Entry 8CTL (electron microscopy, 3.10 A resolution); this record covers chains D and A of the 4 polymer chains in the assembly.

Chain D:
Molecule: IscB
Organism: synthetic construct
Amino-acid sequence (496 residues; each row starts with the number of its first residue; numbering starts at 0):
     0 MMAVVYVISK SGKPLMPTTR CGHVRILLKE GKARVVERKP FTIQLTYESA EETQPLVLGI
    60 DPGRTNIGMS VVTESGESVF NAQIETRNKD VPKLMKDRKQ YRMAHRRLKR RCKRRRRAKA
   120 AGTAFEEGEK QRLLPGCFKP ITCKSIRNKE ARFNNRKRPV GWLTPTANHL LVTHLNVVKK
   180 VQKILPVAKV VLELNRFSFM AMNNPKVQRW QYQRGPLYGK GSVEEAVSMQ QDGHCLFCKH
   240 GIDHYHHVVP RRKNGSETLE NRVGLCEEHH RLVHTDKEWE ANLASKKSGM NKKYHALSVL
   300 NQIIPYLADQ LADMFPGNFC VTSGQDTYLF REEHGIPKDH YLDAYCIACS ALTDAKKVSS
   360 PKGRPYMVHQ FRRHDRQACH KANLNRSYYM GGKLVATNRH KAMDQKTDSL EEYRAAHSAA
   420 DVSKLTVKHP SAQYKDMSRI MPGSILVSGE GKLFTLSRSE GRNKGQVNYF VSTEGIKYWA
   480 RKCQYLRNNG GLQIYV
Unresolved in the structure: 0, 200-292, 495

Chain A:
Molecule: DNA target strand
Sequence (60 nucleotides; numbered -7 to 52; the number before each row is that of its first residue; numbers below 1 keep their minus sign (DG-7 is residue -7)):
    -7 GCCACGGGCT GACCTCGACT TCTAGTCTCG TTCACTCTTT TGCCGTACCC TCGTGGGGCC
Unresolved in the structure: -7 to 4, 34-52

How chain D and chain A interact:
Pairs across the interface - 44 pairs, chain D then chain A:
  Gln99(D) - DC19(A)  base contact
  Gln99(D) - DT20(A)  base contact
  Cys136(D) - DT23(A)  sugar contact
  Cys136(D) - DT24(A)  phosphate contact
  Phe137(D) - DT24(A)  hydrogen bond to the phosphate
  Lys138(D) - DT23(A)  salt bridge to the phosphate
  Lys138(D) - DT24(A)  salt bridge to the phosphate
  Ile140(D) - DT23(A)  sugar contact
  Phe152(D) - DT24(A)  base contact
  Phe152(D) - DC25(A)  sugar contact
  Arg155(D) - DA26(A)  sugar contact
  Arg157(D) - DA26(A)  hydrogen bond to the base
  Arg157(D) - DC27(A)  hydrogen bond to the sugar
  Gly160(D) - DT28(A)  hydrogen bond to the phosphate
  Trp161(D) - DT28(A)  sugar contact
  Phe196(D) - DT30(A)  sugar contact
  Ser197(D) - DT30(A)  base contact
  Ser197(D) - DT31(A)  sugar contact
  Met199(D) - DT31(A)  sugar contact
  Met199(D) - DT32(A)  sugar contact
  Asn300(D) - DC29(A)  sugar contact
  Asn300(D) - DT30(A)  hydrogen bond to the sugar
  Gln301(D) - DT28(A)  base contact
  Gln301(D) - DC29(A)  sugar contact
  Pro304(D) - DC29(A)  sugar contact
  Tyr305(D) - DT28(A)  hydrogen bond to the phosphate
  Tyr305(D) - DC29(A)  hydrogen bond to the phosphate
  His379(D) - DG17(A)  hydrogen bond to the base
  Lys380(D) - DA16(A)  hydrogen bond to the base
  Lys380(D) - DG17(A)  sugar contact
  Lys380(D) - DT18(A)  phosphate contact
  Ala381(D) - DT18(A)  hydrogen bond to the phosphate
  Asn382(D) - DT18(A)  phosphate contact
  Leu383(D) - DT18(A)  base contact
  Met402(D) - DC19(A)  base contact
  Met402(D) - DT20(A)  sugar contact
  Asp403(D) - DC19(A)  sugar contact
  Asp403(D) - DT20(A)  sugar contact
  Glu459(D) - DC14(A)  hydrogen bond to the base
  Tyr468(D) - DC11(A)  hydrogen bond to the phosphate
  Tyr468(D) - DT12(A)  sugar contact
  Tyr468(D) - DT13(A)  base contact
  Trp478(D) - DC11(A)  sugar contact
  Trp478(D) - DT12(A)  base contact
Other interface residues (no listed pair), chain D (33 interface residues in all): Gly135, Pro139, Asn153, Val159, Arg195, Asn467
Other interface residues (no listed pair), chain A (20 interface residues in all): DG22

In short:
33 residues of chain D face 20 of chain A across their interface, with 12 hydrogen bonds and 2 salt bridges.
Polar pairs include Arg157(D)-DA26(A), His379(D)-DG17(A) and Lys380(D)-DA16(A).
Chain D is IscB (synthetic construct) and chain A is DNA target strand; the structure, IscB and wRNA bound to
Target DNA (locked state), was determined by electron microscopy, deposited together with 7UTN and 8CSZ.
